PDB entry 3JBD | electron microscopy, 4.70 A resolution (low resolution: residue-level contacts below are approximate; hydrogen-bond / salt-bridge calls are withheld) | chains 1 and 3 of the 5 polymer chains in the assembly

== Chain 1 ==
Molecule: Capsid protein VP1
Source organism: Human poliovirus 1 Mahoney
UniProtKB: P03300 (POLG_POL1M); residues 1-302 here correspond to UniProt positions 580-881 (UniProt number = residue number + 579)
Chain sequence (302 residues; numbered 1 to 302; the number before each row is that of its first residue):
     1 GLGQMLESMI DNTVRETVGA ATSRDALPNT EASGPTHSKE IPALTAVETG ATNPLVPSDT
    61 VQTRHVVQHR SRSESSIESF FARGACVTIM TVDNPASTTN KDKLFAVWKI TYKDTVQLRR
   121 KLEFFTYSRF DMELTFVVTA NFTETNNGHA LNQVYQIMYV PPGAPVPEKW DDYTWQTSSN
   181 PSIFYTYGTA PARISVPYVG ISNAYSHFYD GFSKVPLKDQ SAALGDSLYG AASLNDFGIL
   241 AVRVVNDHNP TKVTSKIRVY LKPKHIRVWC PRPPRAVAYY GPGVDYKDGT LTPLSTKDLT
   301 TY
Unresolved in the structure: 1-19
UniProt features mapped onto this chain:
  - region: Gly1 to Ala21 (Amphipathic alpha-helix)
  - site: Tyr302 (Cleavage)

== Chain 3 ==
Molecule: Capsid protein VP3
Source organism: Human poliovirus 1 Mahoney
UniProtKB: P03300 (POLG_POL1M); residues 1-237 here correspond to UniProt positions 342-578 (UniProt number = residue number + 341)
Chain sequence (237 residues; each row starts with the number of its first residue):
     1 GLPVMNTPGS NQYLTADNFQ SPCALPEFDV TPPIDIPGEV KNMMELAEID TMIPFDLSAT
    61 KKNTMEMYRV RLSDKPHTDD PILCLSLSPA SDPRLSHTML GEILNYYTHW AGSLKFTFLF
   121 CGSMMATGKL LVSYAPPGAD PPKKRKEAML GTHVIWDIGL QSSCTMVVPW ISNTTYRQTI
   181 DDSFTEGGYI SVFYQTRIVV PLSTPREMDI LGFVSACNDF SVRLLRDTTH IEQKALA
Unresolved in the structure: 236-237
Sequence notes: conflict Ser123 (Phe464 in P03300)

== How chain 1 and chain 3 interact ==
Pairs across the interface (166):
  Leu27(1) - Asn218(3)
  Leu27(1) - Asp219(3)
  Leu27(1) - Phe220(3)
  Pro28(1) - Asn218(3)
  Ala43(1) - Ser163(3)
  Ala43(1) - Cys164(3)
  Ala43(1) - Thr165(3)
  Leu44(1) - Trp156(3)
  Leu44(1) - Gln161(3)
  Leu44(1) - Ser163(3)
  Leu44(1) - Cys164(3)
  Thr45(1) - Gln161(3)
  Thr45(1) - Ser162(3)
  Thr45(1) - Ser163(3)
  Thr45(1) - Thr165(3)
  Ala46(1) - Ser163(3)
  Val47(1) - Thr117(3)
  Val47(1) - Leu119(3)
  Val47(1) - Ser163(3)
  Val47(1) - Phe213(3)
  Glu48(1) - Leu119(3)
  Glu48(1) - Ser162(3)
  Glu48(1) - Ser163(3)
  Thr52(1) - Glu48(3)
  Thr52(1) - Asp50(3)
  Thr52(1) - Lys115(3)
  Asn53(1) - Lys115(3)
  Asn53(1) - Thr165(3)
  Leu55(1) - Lys115(3)
  Leu55(1) - Val167(3)
  Leu55(1) - Cys217(3)
  Val56(1) - Asn218(3)
  Pro57(1) - Ser113(3)
  Pro57(1) - Val167(3)
  Thr60(1) - Val167(3)
  Val61(1) - Thr152(3)
  Arg70(1) - Ala111(3)
  Arg70(1) - Gly112(3)
  Arg70(1) - Thr175(3)
  Arg70(1) - Tyr176(3)
  Arg70(1) - Asp219(3)
  Arg70(1) - Ser221(3)
  Ser71(1) - Ser221(3)
  Arg72(1) - Asn42(3)
  Arg72(1) - Met44(3)
  Arg72(1) - Glu48(3)
  Arg72(1) - Cys217(3)
  Arg72(1) - Asn218(3)
  Arg72(1) - Phe220(3)
  Glu74(1) - Tyr107(3)
  Glu74(1) - Arg223(3)
  Glu74(1) - Leu224(3)
  Glu74(1) - Leu225(3)
  Ser75(1) - Asn42(3)
  Ser75(1) - Met43(3)
  Ser75(1) - Met44(3)
  Ser75(1) - Tyr107(3)
  Ser75(1) - Val222(3)
  Ser76(1) - Lys41(3)
  Ser76(1) - Asn42(3)
  Ile77(1) - Val40(3)
  Ile77(1) - Lys41(3)
  Ile77(1) - Asn42(3)
  Ser79(1) - Leu225(3)
  Phe80(1) - Met43(3)
  Phe80(1) - Tyr106(3)
  Phe80(1) - Tyr107(3)
  Phe80(1) - Leu225(3)
  Ala82(1) - Thr15(3)
  Ala82(1) - Ala16(3)
  Arg83(1) - Thr15(3)
  Arg83(1) - Ala16(3)
  Arg83(1) - Leu225(3)
  Gly84(1) - Thr15(3)
  Asp114(1) - Gln233(3)
  Thr115(1) - Gln233(3)
  Val116(1) - Gln233(3)
  Gln117(1) - Asp227(3)
  Arg120(1) - Glu102(3)
  Arg120(1) - Tyr106(3)
  Arg120(1) - Ile231(3)
  Lys121(1) - Tyr106(3)
  Phe124(1) - Tyr106(3)
  Phe125(1) - Val40(3)
  Phe125(1) - Leu46(3)
  Arg129(1) - Val30(3)
  Arg129(1) - Thr31(3)
  Arg129(1) - Pro32(3)
  Arg129(1) - Pro33(3)
  Thr135(1) - Tyr13(3)
  Pro181(1) - Ala24(3)
  Ala190(1) - Asn11(3)
  Pro191(1) - Asn11(3)
  Pro191(1) - Tyr13(3)
  Arg193(1) - Tyr13(3)
  Arg193(1) - Asp17(3)
  Arg193(1) - Ser21(3)
  Arg193(1) - Pro22(3)
  Ile194(1) - Pro22(3)
  Ser195(1) - Ser21(3)
  Ser195(1) - Pro22(3)
  Ser195(1) - Cys23(3)
  Ser195(1) - Ala24(3)
  Pro197(1) - Phe28(3)
  Tyr198(1) - Phe28(3)
  Tyr198(1) - Val30(3)
  Val199(1) - Phe28(3)
  Gly200(1) - Thr31(3)
  Asn203(1) - Thr31(3)
  Asn203(1) - Pro32(3)
  Asn203(1) - Pro33(3)
  Asn203(1) - Ile34(3)
  Asn203(1) - Ile36(3)
  Ala204(1) - Ile36(3)
  Tyr260(1) - Tyr13(3)
  Lys262(1) - Asp17(3)
  Lys262(1) - Asn18(3)
  Arg267(1) - Pro33(3)
  Arg267(1) - Glu39(3)
  Val268(1) - Glu39(3)
  Val268(1) - Val40(3)
  Trp269(1) - Ile36(3)
  Trp269(1) - Pro37(3)
  Trp269(1) - Gly38(3)
  Trp269(1) - Glu39(3)
  Cys270(1) - Pro37(3)
  Cys270(1) - Gly38(3)
  Pro271(1) - Val40(3)
  Pro271(1) - Leu46(3)
  Pro274(1) - Met99(3)
  Pro274(1) - Glu102(3)
  Ala278(1) - Ile231(3)
  Thr292(1) - Asn63(3)
  Pro293(1) - Asn63(3)
  Pro293(1) - His97(3)
  Leu294(1) - Pro54(3)
  Leu294(1) - Leu57(3)
  Leu294(1) - Lys62(3)
  Leu294(1) - Asn63(3)
  Leu294(1) - Met67(3)
  Leu294(1) - His97(3)
  Ser295(1) - Leu57(3)
  Ser295(1) - Lys62(3)
  Thr296(1) - Leu57(3)
  Thr296(1) - Lys62(3)
  Lys297(1) - Leu57(3)
  Lys297(1) - Ser58(3)
  Lys297(1) - Pro93(3)
  Lys297(1) - Arg94(3)
  Leu299(1) - Phe55(3)
  Leu299(1) - Asp56(3)
  Leu299(1) - Ile82(3)
  Leu299(1) - Leu83(3)
  Leu299(1) - Cys84(3)
  Thr300(1) - Pro81(3)
  Thr300(1) - Ile82(3)
  Thr300(1) - Cys84(3)
  Thr300(1) - Lys143(3)
  Thr301(1) - Arg94(3)
  Tyr302(1) - Cys84(3)
  Tyr302(1) - Leu85(3)
  Tyr302(1) - Ser86(3)
  Tyr302(1) - Arg94(3)
  Tyr302(1) - Pro141(3)
  Tyr302(1) - Pro142(3)
  Tyr302(1) - Tyr189(3)
Interface residues without a listed pair, chain 1 (80 interface residues in all): Ile41, Pro54, Tyr127, Glu133, Val137, Val196, Ser202, Lys264, Pro273, Val277, Leu291, Asp298
Interface residues without a listed pair, chain 3 (97 interface residues in all): Leu14, Phe19, Leu25, Ile49, Ala59, Val70, Ile103, Val154, Pro169, Ile190, Ser191, Ser215, Thr228, His230, Glu232

== Summary ==
The interface between chain 1 and chain 3 involves 80 residues on one side and 97 on the other.
Here chain 1 is Capsid protein VP1 and chain 3 is Capsid protein VP3, both from Human poliovirus 1 Mahoney.
Entry 3JBD (Complex of poliovirus with VHH PVSP6A) was determined by electron microscopy together with 3JBC,
3JBE, 3JBF and 3JBG from the same study.
